Entry 4S2W (X-ray diffraction, 1.99 A resolution); this record covers chain A.

Chain A:
Molecule: RNA pyrophosphohydrolase
Source organism: Escherichia coli
Notes: EC 3.6.1.-
UniProtKB: P0A776 (RPPH_ECOLI); residues 2-161 here correspond to UniProt positions 1-160 (UniProt number = residue number - 1)
Chain sequence (161 residues; row label = number of the first residue in the row):
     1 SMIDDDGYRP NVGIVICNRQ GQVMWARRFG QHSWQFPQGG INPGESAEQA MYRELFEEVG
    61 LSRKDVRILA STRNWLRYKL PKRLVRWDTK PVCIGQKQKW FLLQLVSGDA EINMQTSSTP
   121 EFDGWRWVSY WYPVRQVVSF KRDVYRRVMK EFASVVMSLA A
Disordered / not traced: 86-89
Differences from the reference sequence: expression tag (1); engineered mutation Ala160 (Gln159 in P0A776), Ala161 (Glu160 in P0A776)
What the authors report for this chain:
  - catalytic residues: Arg9, Glu57 (proposed by the authors, not directly observed)
  - mutagenesis - R9A, E54A, E57A, E121A (2.5-fold): decreased catalytic activity
  - mutagenesis - E58A: abolished catalytic activity
  - specificity-determining residues: Arg28, Val138, Phe140 (proposed by the authors, not directly observed)

In short:
The paper reports catalytic residues Arg9 and Glu57; R9A, E54A and E57A, among others, reduce catalytic
activity; 5 substitutions were tested in all.
Chain A is RNA pyrophosphohydrolase (Escherichia coli); the structure, Structure of E. coli RppH bound to
sulfate ions, was determined by X-ray diffraction (same publication as 4S2V, 4S2X and 4S2Y).
